7YRH - chains A and E of the 5 polymer chains in the assembly; structure by electron microscopy, 3.35 A resolution.

== Chain A ==
Protein: Capsid protein VP1
Organism: Coxsackievirus A16
Notes: EC 3.4.22.29, 3.6.1.15, 3.4.22.28, 2.7.7.48
UniProtKB: M4TAU2 (M4TAU2_9ENTO); residues 1-297 here correspond to UniProt positions 566-862 (UniProt number = residue number + 565)
Sequence (297 residues; numbered 1 to 297; the number before each row is that of its first residue):
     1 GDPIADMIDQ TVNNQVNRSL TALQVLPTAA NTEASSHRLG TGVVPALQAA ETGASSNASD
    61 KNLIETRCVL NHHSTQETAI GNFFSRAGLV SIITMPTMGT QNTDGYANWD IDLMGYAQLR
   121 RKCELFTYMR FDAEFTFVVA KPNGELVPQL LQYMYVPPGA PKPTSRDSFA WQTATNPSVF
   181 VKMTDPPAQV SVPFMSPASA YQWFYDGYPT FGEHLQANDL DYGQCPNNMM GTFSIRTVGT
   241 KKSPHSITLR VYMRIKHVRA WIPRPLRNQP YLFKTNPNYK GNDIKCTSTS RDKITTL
Unresolved in the structure: 1-72
Ligand contacts: sphingosine (SPH): I111, D112, L113, M114, F131, A133, F135, F137, Y153, Y155, V190, V192, Y201, W203, N228, M230, F233, M253

== Chain E ==
Protein: The light chain of the antibody 9B5
Organism: Coxsackievirus A16
Notes: antibody fragment or engineered binder
Sequence (214 residues; row label = number of the first residue in the row):
     1 DIQMTQSPAS LSVSVGETVT ITCRASENIY SNLAWYQQKQ GKSPQLLVYA ATNLADGVPS
    61 RFSGSGSGTQ YSLKINSLQS EDFGTYYCQQ FWDTPFTFGS GTKLAIKRAD AAPTVSIFPP
   121 SSEQLTSGGA SVVCFLNNFY PKDINVKWKI DGSERQNGVL NSWTDQDSKD STYSMSSTLT
   181 LTKDEYERHN SYTCEATHKT STSPIVKSFN RNEC
Unresolved in the structure: 214
Disulfides: C23-C88, C134-C194

== Chain A / chain E interface ==
Pairs across the interface (5; chain A residue first):
  M98(A) with S31(E)
  R166(A) with D93(E), salt bridge
  K241(A) with E27(E)
  K242(A) with W92(E), hydrogen bond (side chain-backbone)
  P244(A) with W92(E), hydrophobic
Interface residues without a listed pair, chain A (7 interface residues in all): D104, S243
Interface residues without a listed pair, chain E (6 interface residues in all): N32, T94

== In short ==
The interface between chain A and chain E involves 7 residues on one side and 6 on the other, with 1 hydrogen
bond and 1 salt bridge. Polar pairs include R166(A)-D93(E) and K242(A)-W92(E). Ligands of chain A:
sphingosine.
Here chain A is Capsid protein VP1 and chain E is the light chain of the antibody 9B5, both from
Coxsackievirus A16. Entry 7YRH (Cryo-EM structure of compact coxsackievirus A16 empty particle in complex with
a neutralizing antibody 9B5) was determined by electron microscopy (same publication as 7YV2, 7YV7, 7YRF, 7Y7M
and 7YMS).
